Entry 7N1H (electron microscopy, 4.30 A resolution (low resolution: residue-level contacts below are approximate; hydrogen-bond / salt-bridge calls are withheld)); this record covers chains F and J of the 16 polymer chains in the assembly.

== Chain F ==
Protein: E2 envelope glycoprotein
Organism: Venezuelan equine encephalitis virus
Reference sequence: A0A0C4MX98 (A0A0C4MX98_9VIRU); residues 1-423 here correspond to UniProt positions 335-757 (UniProt number = residue number + 334)
Amino-acid sequence (423 residues; each row starts with the number of its first residue):
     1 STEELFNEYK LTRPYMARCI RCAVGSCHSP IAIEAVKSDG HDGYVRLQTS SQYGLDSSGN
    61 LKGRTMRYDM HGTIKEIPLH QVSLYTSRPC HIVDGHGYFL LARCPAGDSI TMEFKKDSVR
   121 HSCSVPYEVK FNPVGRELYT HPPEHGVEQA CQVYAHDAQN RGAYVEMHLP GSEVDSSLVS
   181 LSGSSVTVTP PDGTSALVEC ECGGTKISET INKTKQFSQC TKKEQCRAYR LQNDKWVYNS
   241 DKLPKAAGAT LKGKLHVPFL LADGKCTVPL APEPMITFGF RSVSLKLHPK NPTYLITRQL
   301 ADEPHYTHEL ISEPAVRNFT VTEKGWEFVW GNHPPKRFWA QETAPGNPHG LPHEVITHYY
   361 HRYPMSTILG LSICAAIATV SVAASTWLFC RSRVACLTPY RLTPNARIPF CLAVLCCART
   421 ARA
Cystine bridges: C19-C123, C22-C27, C90-C104, C151-C266, C396-C417
Glycans and other covalent adducts: N-acetylglucosamine (NAG) linked to N318

== Chain J ==
Protein: Capsid
Organism: Venezuelan equine encephalitis virus
Reference sequence: A0A0C4MX98 (A0A0C4MX98_9VIRU); residue numbers follow UniProt; this construct covers 114-275
Amino-acid sequence (162 residues; row label = number of the first residue in the row):
   114 KRQRMVMKLE SDKTFPIMLE GKINGYACVV GGKLFRPMHV EGKIDNDVLA ALKTKKASKY
   174 DLEYADVPQN MRADTFKYTH EKPQGYYSWH HGAVQYENGR FTVPKGVGAK GDSGRPILDN
   234 QGRVVAIVLG GVNEGSRTAL SVVMWNEKGV TVKYTPENCE QW

== Chain F / chain J interface ==
Contacting residue pairs (14):
  T398(F) - K172(J)
  T398(F) - Y173(J)
  R401(F) - A170(J)
  R401(F) - L175(J)
  R401(F) - E176(J)
  R401(F) - Y177(J)
  L402(F) - K146(J)
  L402(F) - F148(J)
  L402(F) - Y177(J)
  T403(F) - W258(J)
  T403(F) - T264(J)
  P404(F) - V143(J)
  P404(F) - W258(J)
  A406(F) - G144(J)
Other interface residues (no listed pair), chain F (9 interface residues in all): P399, Y400, C411
Other interface residues (no listed pair), chain J (15 interface residues in all): L147, Y191, G262

== Overview ==
9 residues of chain F face 15 of chain J across their interface.
Chain F is E2 envelope glycoprotein and chain J is Capsid, both from Venezuelan equine encephalitis virus; the
structure, CryoEM structure of Venezuelan equine encephalitis virus VLP in complex with the LDLRAD3 receptor,
was determined by electron microscopy (same publication as 7N1I).
